6OIW - chains A and F of the 6 polymer chains in the assembly; structure by X-ray diffraction, 3.35 A resolution.

# Chain A
Protein: Deoxyguanosinetriphosphate triphosphohydrolase
Organism: Escherichia coli (strain K12)
Notes: EC 3.1.5.1
UniProtKB: P15723 (DGTP_ECOLI); residue numbers follow UniProt; this construct covers 1-12, 14-221, 223-367, 369-505
Sequence (505 residues; numbered 1 to 505 plus 3 insertion-coded residues; 3 numbers in that range are skipped by the numbering (no residue carries them; nothing is unmodelled there); the number before each row is that of its first residue):
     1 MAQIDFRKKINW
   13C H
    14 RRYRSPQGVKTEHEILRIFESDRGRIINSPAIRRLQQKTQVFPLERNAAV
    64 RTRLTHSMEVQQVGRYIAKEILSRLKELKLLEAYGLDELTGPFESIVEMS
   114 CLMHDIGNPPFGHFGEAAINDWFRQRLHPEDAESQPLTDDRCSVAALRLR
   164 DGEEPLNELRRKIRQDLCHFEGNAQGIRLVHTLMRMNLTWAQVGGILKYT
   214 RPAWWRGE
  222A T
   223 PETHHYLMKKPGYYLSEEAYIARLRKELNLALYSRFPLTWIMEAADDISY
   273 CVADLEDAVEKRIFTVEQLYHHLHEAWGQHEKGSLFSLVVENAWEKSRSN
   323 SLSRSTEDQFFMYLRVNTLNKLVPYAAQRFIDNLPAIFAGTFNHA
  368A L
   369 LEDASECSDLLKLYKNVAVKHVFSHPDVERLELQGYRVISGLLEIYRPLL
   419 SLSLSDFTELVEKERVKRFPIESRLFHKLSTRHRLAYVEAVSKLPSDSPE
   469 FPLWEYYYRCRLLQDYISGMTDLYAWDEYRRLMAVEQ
Disordered / not traced: 1
Metal / ion sites: Mn2+: His69, His117, Asp268; Mg2+: Asp269 (together with 2'-deoxyguanosine-5'-O-(1-thiotriphosphate))
Small-molecule neighbours: 2'-deoxyguanosine-5'-O-(1-thiotriphosphate) (T8T): Gln53, Val54, His126, Asn186, Lys211, Tyr212, Lys232, Asp268, Asp269, Tyr272, Asp276, Phe391, Val396, Glu400
Reported in the primary citation:
  - binding site for 2'-deoxyguanosine-5'-O-(1-thiotriphosphate): Gln53, Val54, Asn186, Lys211, Tyr212, Lys232, Tyr272, Asp276, Phe391, Glu400, Arg433, Arg442
  - catalytic residues: His126, Glu129 (proposed by the authors, not directly observed)
  - catalytic residues: Tyr272
  - mutagenesis - H126A, E129A, Y272A: unchanged expression

# Chain F
Protein: Deoxyguanosinetriphosphate triphosphohydrolase
Organism: Escherichia coli (strain K12)
Notes: EC 3.1.5.1
UniProtKB: P15723 (DGTP_ECOLI); residue numbers follow UniProt; this construct covers 1-12, 14-367, 369-505
Sequence (505 residues; each row starts with the number of its first residue; note: 2 numbers in that range are skipped by the numbering (no residue carries them; nothing is unmodelled there)):
     1 MAQIDFRKKINW
   13C H
    14 RRYRSPQGVKTEHEILRIFESDRGRIINSPAIRRLQQKTQVFPLERNAAV
    64 RTRLTHSMEVQQVGRYIAKEILSRLKELKLLEAYGLDELTGPFESIVEMS
   114 CLMHDIGNPPFGHFGEAAINDWFRQRLHPEDAESQPLTDDRCSVAALRLR
   164 DGEEPLNELRRKIRQDLCHFEGNAQGIRLVHTLMRMNLTWAQVGGILKYT
   214 RPAWWRGETPETHHYLMKKPGYYLSEEAYIARLRKELNLALYSRFPLTWI
   264 MEAADDISYCVADLEDAVEKRIFTVEQLYHHLHEAWGQHEKGSLFSLVVE
   314 NAWEKSRSNSLSRSTEDQFFMYLRVNTLNKLVPYAAQRFIDNLPAIFAGT
   364 FNHA
  368A L
   369 LEDASECSDLLKLYKNVAVKHVFSHPDVERLELQGYRVISGLLEIYRPLL
   419 SLSLSDFTELVEKERVKRFPIESRLFHKLSTRHRLAYVEAVSKLPSDSPE
   469 FPLWEYYYRCRLLQDYISGMTDLYAWDEYRRLMAVEQ
Disordered / not traced: 1, 505
Metal / ion sites: Mn2+: His69, His117, Asp268; Mg2+ near Asp268 (its only coordinating residue here)
Small-molecule neighbours: 2'-deoxyguanosine-5'-O-(1-thiotriphosphate) (T8T): Gln53, Val54, Asp118, Asn121, His126, Glu184, Asn186, Lys211, Tyr212, Lys232, Asp268, Tyr272, Asp276, Phe391, Val396, Glu400
Reported in the primary citation:
  - binding site for 2'-deoxyguanosine-5'-O-(1-thiotriphosphate): Gln53, Val54, Asn186, Lys211, Tyr212, Lys232, Tyr272, Asp276, Phe391, Glu400, Arg433, Arg442
  - catalytic residues: His126, Glu129 (proposed by the authors, not directly observed)
  - catalytic residues: Tyr272
  - mutagenesis - H126A, E129A, Y272A: unchanged expression

# Chain A / chain F interface
Pairs across the interface (85):
  Arg17(A) - Ser323(F)
  Arg17(A) - Tyr335(F)  hydrogen bond
  Leu29(A) - Lys82(F)
  Arg30(A) - Tyr79(F)
  Arg30(A) - Glu83(F)  salt bridge
  Glu33(A) - Gln75(F)  hydrogen bond
  Glu33(A) - Arg78(F)  salt bridge
  Glu33(A) - Lys82(F)
  Arg36(A) - Gln75(F)  hydrogen bond
  Arg36(A) - Arg78(F)
  Gly37(A) - Arg337(F)
  Ile40(A) - Met71(F)
  Ile40(A) - Gln75(F)
  Asn41(A) - Arg64(F)
  Asn41(A) - Glu72(F)
  Asn41(A) - Arg337(F)
  Arg46(A) - Ala61(F)
  Arg46(A) - Ala62(F)  hydrogen bond (side chain-backbone)
  Arg46(A) - Arg64(F)
  Arg46(A) - Thr68(F)
  Arg46(A) - Glu72(F)  salt bridge
  Arg46(A) - Glu278(F)  salt bridge
  Arg47(A) - Ala61(F)
  Gln49(A) - Ala61(F)
  Gln49(A) - Val63(F)
  Gln49(A) - Thr65(F)  hydrogen bond
  Gln49(A) - Thr68(F)
  Gln50(A) - Arg59(F)  hydrogen bond (side chain-backbone)
  Gln50(A) - Ala61(F)
  Arg59(A) - Gln50(F)  hydrogen bond (backbone-side chain)
  Arg59(A) - Leu491(F)
  Arg59(A) - Asp495(F)  salt bridge
  Ala61(A) - Arg46(F)
  Ala61(A) - Arg47(F)
  Ala61(A) - Gln49(F)
  Ala61(A) - Gln50(F)
  Ala61(A) - Thr489(F)
  Ala62(A) - Arg46(F)  hydrogen bond (backbone-side chain)
  Val63(A) - Gln49(F)
  Arg64(A) - Asn41(F)
  Arg64(A) - Arg46(F)
  Thr65(A) - Gln49(F)  hydrogen bond
  Leu67(A) - Thr68(F)
  Leu67(A) - Met71(F)  hydrophobic
  Thr68(A) - Gln49(F)
  Met71(A) - Ile40(F)
  Met71(A) - Leu67(F)  hydrophobic
  Met71(A) - Met71(F)  hydrophobic
  Glu72(A) - Ile40(F)
  Glu72(A) - Asn41(F)
  Glu72(A) - Arg46(F)  salt bridge
  Gln75(A) - Glu33(F)  hydrogen bond
  Gln75(A) - Arg36(F)  hydrogen bond
  Gln75(A) - Ile40(F)
  Arg78(A) - Glu33(F)  salt bridge
  Arg78(A) - Arg36(F)
  Tyr79(A) - Arg30(F)
  Lys82(A) - Leu29(F)
  Lys82(A) - Glu33(F)
  Glu83(A) - His26(F)  salt bridge
  Glu83(A) - Arg30(F)  salt bridge
  Ser86(A) - His26(F)
  Thr195(A) - Arg326(F)  hydrogen bond (backbone-side chain)
  Leu196(A) - Arg326(F)
  Arg198(A) - Arg326(F)
  Glu278(A) - Arg46(F)  salt bridge
  Leu324(A) - Tyr16(F)
  Leu324(A) - Arg198(F)
  Ser325(A) - Arg198(F)
  Arg326(A) - Thr195(F)  hydrogen bond (side chain-backbone)
  Arg326(A) - Leu196(F)  hydrogen bond (side chain-backbone)
  Arg326(A) - Arg198(F)
  Arg326(A) - Arg450(F)
  Arg326(A) - Leu453(F)
  Arg326(A) - Ala454(F)
  Arg326(A) - Glu457(F)  salt bridge
  Arg337(A) - Asn41(F)
  Arg450(A) - Arg326(F)
  Ala454(A) - Arg326(F)
  Glu457(A) - Arg326(F)  salt bridge
  Thr489(A) - Ala61(F)
  Leu491(A) - Arg59(F)
  Tyr492(A) - Arg59(F)
  Asp495(A) - Arg59(F)  salt bridge
  Arg499(A) - Arg59(F)
Interface residues without a listed pair, chain A (50 interface residues in all): His26, Arg38, Asn60, Glu111, Met334, Leu453
Interface residues without a listed pair, chain F (49 interface residues in all): Gly37, Arg38, Asn60, Ser86, Glu111, Ser325, Met334

# Overview
50 residues of chain A and 49 residues of chain F are in contact; the contacts include 14 hydrogen bonds and
13 salt bridges. Among the polar pairs are Arg30(A)-Glu83(F), Glu33(A)-Arg78(F) and Arg46(A)-Glu72(F). The
paper reports catalytic residues His126(A), Glu129(A) and His126(F) among others; H126A, E129A and Y272A of
chain A leave expression unchanged; 6 substitutions were tested in all.
Both chains are Deoxyguanosinetriphosphate triphosphohydrolase (Escherichia coli (strain K12)). Entry 6OIW
(Structure of Escherichia coli dGTPase bound to dGTP-1-thiol) was determined by X-ray diffraction, deposited
together with 6OIV, 6OI7, 6OIY and 6OIX.
